Entry 8I95 (electron microscopy, 2.88 A resolution); this record covers chains A and H of the 6 polymer chains in the assembly.

# Chain A
Name: Guanine nucleotide-binding protein G(o) subunit alpha
Organism: Homo sapiens
Reference sequence: P09471 (GNAO_HUMAN); numbering as in UniProt; present here: 4-55, 182-354
Chain sequence (250 residues; each row starts with the number of its first residue; note: 116 numbers in that range are skipped by the numbering (no residue carries them; nothing is unmodelled there); numbers below 1 keep their minus sign (Met-11 is residue -11)):
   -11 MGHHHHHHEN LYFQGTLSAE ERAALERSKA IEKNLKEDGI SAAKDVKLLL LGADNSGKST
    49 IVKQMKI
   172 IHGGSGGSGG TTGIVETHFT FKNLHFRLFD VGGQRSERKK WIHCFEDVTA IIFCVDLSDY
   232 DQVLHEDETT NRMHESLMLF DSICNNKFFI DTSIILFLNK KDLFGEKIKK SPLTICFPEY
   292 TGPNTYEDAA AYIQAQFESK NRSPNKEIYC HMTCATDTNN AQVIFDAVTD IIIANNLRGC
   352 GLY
Unresolved in the structure: -11 to 5, 172-182, 231-244
Differences from the reference sequence: initiating methionine (-11); expression tag (-10 to 3); engineered mutation Asp42 (Gly in P09471), Asn43 (Glu in P09471), Asp227 (Ala in P09471), Asp230 (Gly in P09471), Ala332 (Ile in P09471), Ile335 (Val in P09471); linker (174-181)

# Chain H
Name: Antibody fragment - ScFv16
Organism: Mus musculus
Notes: antibody fragment or engineered binder
Chain sequence (248 residues; numbered 1 to 248; the number before each row is that of its first residue):
     1 DVQLVESGGG LVQPGGSRKL SCSASGFAFS SFGMHWVRQA PEKGLEWVAY ISSGSGTIYY
    61 ADTVKGRFTI SRDDPKNTLF LQMTSLRSED TAMYYCVRSI YYYGSSPFDF WGQGTTLTVS
   121 SGGGGSGGGG SGGGGSDIVM TQATSSVPVT PGESVSISCR SSKSLLHSNG NTYLYWFLQR
   181 PGQSPQLLIY RMSNLASGVP DRFSGSGSGT AFTLTISRLE AEDVGVYYCM QHLEYPLTFG
   241 AGTKLELK
Unresolved in the structure: 73-75, 121-134
Disulfide bonds: Cys22-Cys96, Cys159-Cys229

# Interface between chain A and chain H
Residue-residue contacts (17):
  Ala7(A) - His167(H)
  Ala7(A) - Tyr173(H)  hydrophobic
  Ala7(A) - Leu233(H)
  Glu8(A) - Tyr101(H)
  Glu8(A) - Tyr173(H)
  Glu8(A) - Tyr175(H)  hydrogen bond
  Glu8(A) - Arg191(H)  salt bridge
  Glu8(A) - His232(H)  salt bridge
  Arg10(A) - Tyr59(H)  hydrogen bond
  Ala11(A) - Tyr101(H)  hydrophobic
  Ala12(A) - Tyr101(H)
  Glu14(A) - Ser52(H)  hydrogen bond
  Glu14(A) - Gly56(H)
  Glu14(A) - Thr57(H)
  Arg15(A) - Ile100(H)
  Arg15(A) - Tyr101(H)
  Arg15(A) - Tyr102(H)
Interface residues without a listed pair, chain A (8 interface residues in all): Ser6
Interface residues without a listed pair, chain H (17 interface residues in all): Ser31, Tyr50, Ser53, Pro107

# Overview
Chain A and chain H form an interface of 8 and 17 residues respectively, with 3 hydrogen bonds and 2 salt
bridges. Polar pairs include Glu8(A)-Arg191(H), Glu8(A)-His232(H) and Glu8(A)-Tyr175(H).
Chain A is Guanine nucleotide-binding protein G(o) subunit alpha (Homo sapiens) and chain H is Antibody
fragment - ScFv16 (Mus musculus); the structure, Structure of EP54-C3aR-Go complex, was determined by electron
microscopy together with 8HPT, 8HQC, 8I97, 8I9A, 8I9L, 8I9S and 3 further entries from the same study.
